8K18 - chains E and C of the 3 polymer chains in the assembly; structure by electron microscopy, 3.68 A resolution.

# Chain E
Name: Spike protein S1
Organism: Severe acute respiratory syndrome coronavirus 2
Reference sequence: P0DTC2 (SPIKE_SARS2); residue numbers follow UniProt; this construct covers 334-526
Amino-acid sequence (193 residues; numbered 334 to 526; the number before each row is that of its first residue):
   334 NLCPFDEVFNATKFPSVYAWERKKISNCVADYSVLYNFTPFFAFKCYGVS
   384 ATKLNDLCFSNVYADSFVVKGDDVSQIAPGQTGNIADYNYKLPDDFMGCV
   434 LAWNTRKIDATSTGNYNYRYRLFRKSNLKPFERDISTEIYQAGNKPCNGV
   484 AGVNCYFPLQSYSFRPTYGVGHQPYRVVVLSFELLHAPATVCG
Not modelled in the structure: 518-522
Differences from the reference sequence: variant Asp339 (Gly in P0DTC2), Phe371 (Ser in P0DTC2), Pro373 (Ser in P0DTC2), Phe375 (Ser in P0DTC2), Ala376 (Thr in P0DTC2), Ser408 (Arg in P0DTC2), Asn417 (Lys in P0DTC2), Lys440 (Asn in P0DTC2), Arg452 (Leu in P0DTC2), Asn477 (Ser in P0DTC2), Lys478 (Thr in P0DTC2), Ala484 (Glu in P0DTC2), Val486 (Phe in P0DTC2), Arg498 (Gln in P0DTC2), Tyr501 (Asn in P0DTC2), His505 (Tyr in P0DTC2); conflict Lys346 (Arg in P0DTC2), Pro348 (Ala in P0DTC2), Glu354 (Asn in P0DTC2), Lys357 (Arg in P0DTC2), Thr372 (Ala in P0DTC2), Ala384 (Pro in P0DTC2), Ser393 (Thr in P0DTC2), Val402 (Ile in P0DTC2), Lys403 (Arg in P0DTC2), Asp406 (Glu in P0DTC2), Met430 (Thr in P0DTC2), Leu434 (Ile in P0DTC2), Thr438 (Ser in P0DTC2), Arg439 (Asn in P0DTC2), Ile441 (Leu in P0DTC2), Ala443 (Ser in P0DTC2), Thr444 (Lys in P0DTC2), Ser445 (Val in P0DTC2), Thr446 (Gly in P0DTC2), Ser496 (Gly in P0DTC2)
Swiss-Prot annotation at these positions:
  - region: Asn448 to Tyr451, Tyr453 to Phe456 (Immunodominant HLA epitope recognized by the CD8+)
  - glycosylation: Asn343 (N-linked (GlcNAc...) (complex) asparagine)
  - natural variant: Asp339 (G339D: In strain: Omicron/BA.1, Omicron/BA.2 and 4 more; this construct carries the variant), Lys346 (R346K: In strain: Mu/B.1.621; this construct carries the variant), Leu368 (L368I: In strain: Omicron/XBB.1.5, Omicron/EG.5.1), Phe371 (S371F: In strain: Omicron/BA.2, Omicron/BA.2.12.1 and 6 more; this construct carries the variant), Pro373 (S373P: In strain: Omicron/BA.1, Omicron/BA.2 and 7 more; this construct carries the variant), Phe375 (S375F: In strain: Omicron/BA.1, Omicron/BA.2 and 7 more; this construct carries the variant), Ala376 (T376A: In strain: Omicron/BA.2, Omicron/BA.2.12.1 and 5 more; this construct carries the variant), Asp405 (D405N: In strain: Omicron/BA.2, Omicron/BA.2.12.1 and 6 more), Ser408 (R408S: In strain: Omicron/BA.2, Omicron/BA.2.12.1 and 6 more; this construct carries the variant), Asn417 (K417N: In strain: Beta/B.1.351, Omicron/BA.1 and 8 more; this construct carries the variant), Lys440 (N440K: In strain: Omicron/BA.1, Omicron/BA.2 and 7 more; this construct carries the variant), Thr444 (K444T: In strain: Omicron/BQ.1.1; this construct carries the variant), 14 further natural variant entries in UniProt
  - mutagenesis: Asn343 (N343Q: Reduced viral infectivity), Tyr453 (Y453F: Decreased HLA binding to NF9 epitope. Increased binding affinity to human ACE2), Ala475 (A475V: Increased resistance to neutralizing antibodies), Val483 (V483A: Increased resistance to neutralizing antibodies), Phe490 (F490L: Increased resistance to neutralizing antibodies and human covalescent sera neutralization), Gln493 (Q493N: Reduced host ACE2-binding affinity in vitro; Q493Y: Reduced host ACE2-binding affinity in vitro), His519 (H519P: Increased resistance to human covalescent sera neutralization)
Cystine bridges: Cys336-Cys361, Cys379-Cys432, Cys480-Cys488

# Chain C
Name: ZCP4C9 heavy chain
Organism: Homo sapiens
Amino-acid sequence (119 residues; row label = number of the first residue in the row):
     1 EVQLVESGGNLVQPGGSLRLSCEVSGFIVSRNYMSWVRQAPGQGLEWLSI
    51 IYPGGSTFYAESVKDRFTISRPDSKNTLYLQMNSLRAEDTGTYFCARGLL
   101 EWRYGQDVWGQGTTVTVSS

# Interface between chain E and chain C
Residue-residue contacts (41):
  Thr415(E) - Phe58(C)
  Gly416(E) - Phe58(C)
  Asn417(E) - Tyr33(C)
  Asn417(E) - Tyr52(C)  hydrogen bond
  Asp420(E) - Ser56(C)  hydrogen bond
  Tyr421(E) - Tyr52(C)
  Tyr421(E) - Pro53(C)
  Tyr421(E) - Gly54(C)  hydrogen bond (side chain-backbone)
  Tyr421(E) - Gly55(C)  hydrogen bond (side chain-backbone)
  Tyr421(E) - Ser56(C)  hydrogen bond
  Tyr453(E) - Trp102(C)
  Tyr453(E) - Tyr104(C)  hydrogen bond
  Leu455(E) - Tyr33(C)
  Leu455(E) - Tyr104(C)  hydrophobic
  Phe456(E) - Tyr33(C)  hydrophobic
  Phe456(E) - Pro53(C)  hydrophobic
  Phe456(E) - Leu100(C)  hydrophobic
  Lys458(E) - Arg31(C)
  Ser459(E) - Gly54(C)
  Tyr473(E) - Arg31(C)  hydrogen bond (side chain-backbone)
  Tyr473(E) - Pro53(C)
  Gln474(E) - Arg31(C)  hydrogen bond (backbone-side chain)
  Ala475(E) - Ile28(C)
  Ala475(E) - Arg31(C)  hydrogen bond (backbone-backbone)
  Ala475(E) - Asn32(C)  hydrogen bond (backbone-side chain)
  Gly476(E) - Ile28(C)
  Gly476(E) - Arg31(C)  hydrogen bond (backbone-side chain)
  Asn477(E) - Ile28(C)
  Asn477(E) - Ser30(C)  hydrogen bond
  Val486(E) - Gly26(C)
  Asn487(E) - Phe27(C)
  Asn487(E) - Ile28(C)  hydrogen bond (side chain-backbone)
  Tyr489(E) - Asn32(C)
  Tyr489(E) - Arg97(C)  hydrogen bond
  Tyr489(E) - Leu100(C)  hydrophobic
  Gln493(E) - Leu100(C)
  Gln493(E) - Glu101(C)  hydrogen bond (side chain-backbone)
  Gln493(E) - Tyr104(C)  hydrogen bond
  Ser494(E) - Trp102(C)
  Tyr495(E) - Trp102(C)  hydrophobic
  Ser496(E) - Trp102(C)
Also at the interface, not in a pair above, chain E (27 interface residues in all): Lys403, Arg457, Asn460, Lys478, Phe490
Also at the interface, not in a pair above, chain C (19 interface residues in all): Thr57

# In short
Chain E and chain C form an interface of 27 and 19 residues respectively; the contacts include 16 hydrogen
bonds. Among the polar pairs are Asn417(E)-Tyr52(C), Asp420(E)-Ser56(C) and Tyr421(E)-Gly54(C). From UniProt:
7 mutagenesis sites on chain E.
Chain E is Spike protein S1 (Severe acute respiratory syndrome coronavirus 2) and chain C is ZCP4C9 heavy
chain (Homo sapiens); the structure, Neutralization antibody ZCP4C9 bound with SARS-CoV-2 Omicron BA.5 RBD,
was determined by electron microscopy, deposited together with 8K19.
